Entry 4CQY (X-ray diffraction, 2.05 A resolution); this record covers chains A and D of the 6 polymer chains in the assembly.

[Chain A]
Name: Haemagglutinin HA1
Organism: Influenza A virus (A/TURKEY/TURKEY/1/2005(H5N1))
Notes: fragment: ha1 of trypsin released ectodomain, residues 17-342
UniProtKB: Q207Z6 (Q207Z6_9INFA); aligned to UniProt positions 17-341 over residues 1-325 (the alignment contains insertions or deletions, so no single offset holds)
Amino-acid sequence (327 residues; each row starts with the number of its first residue; numbers below 1 keep their minus sign (Asp-1 is residue -1)):
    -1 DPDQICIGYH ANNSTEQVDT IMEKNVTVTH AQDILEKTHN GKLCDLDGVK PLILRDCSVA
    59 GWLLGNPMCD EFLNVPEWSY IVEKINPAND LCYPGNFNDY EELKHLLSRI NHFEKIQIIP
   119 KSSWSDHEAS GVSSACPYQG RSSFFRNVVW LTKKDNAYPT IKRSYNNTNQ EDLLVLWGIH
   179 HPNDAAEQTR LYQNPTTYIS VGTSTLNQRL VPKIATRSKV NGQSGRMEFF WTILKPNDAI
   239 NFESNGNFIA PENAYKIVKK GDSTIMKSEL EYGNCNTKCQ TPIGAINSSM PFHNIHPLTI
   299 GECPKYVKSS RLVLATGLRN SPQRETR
Unresolved in the structure: 323-325
Sequence notes: expression tag (-1 to 0); engineered mutation Thr150 (Ile167 in Q207Z6); conflict Arg322 (Gly339 in Q207Z6), Thr324 (Arg341 in Q207Z6)
Cystine bridges: Cys42-Cys273, Cys55-Cys67, Cys90-Cys134, Cys277-Cys301
Covalently attached groups: N-acetylglucosamine (NAG) linked to Asn11, Asn23, Asn164

[Chain D]
Name: Haemagglutinin HA2
Organism: Influenza A virus (A/TURKEY/TURKEY/1/2005(H5N1))
Notes: fragment: ha2 of trypsin released ectodomain, residues 347-512
UniProtKB: Q207Z6 (Q207Z6_9INFA); residues 1-166 here correspond to UniProt positions 347-512 (UniProt number = residue number + 346)
Amino-acid sequence (166 residues; numbered 1 to 166; the number before each row is that of its first residue):
     1 GLFGAIAGFI EGGWQGMVDG WYGYHHSNEQ GSGYAADKES TQKAIDGVTN KVNSIIDKMN
    61 TQFEAVGREF NNLERRIENL NKKMEDGFLD VWTYNAELLV LMENERTLDF HDSNVKNLYD
   121 KVRLQLRDNA KELGNGCFEF YHRCDNECME SVRNGTYDYP QYSEEA
Unresolved in the structure: 164-166
Cystine bridges: Cys144-Cys148

[Interface between chain A and chain D]
Contacting residue pairs - 9 pairs, chain A then chain D:
  Ile19(A) with Asn50(D); Lys51(D); Ser54(D), hydrogen bond (backbone-side chain); Glu103(D)
  Met20(A) with Gly47(D); Asn50(D), hydrogen bond (backbone-side chain); Lys51(D); Phe110(D), hydrophobic
  Lys22(A) with Ser54(D), hydrogen bond
Interface residues without a listed pair, chain A (4 interface residues in all): Glu21

[In short]
Chain A and chain D form an interface of 4 and 6 residues respectively; the contacts include 3 hydrogen bonds.
Polar pairs include Ile19(A)-Ser54(D), Met20(A)-Asn50(D) and Lys22(A)-Ser54(D). N-acetylglucosamine is
covalently linked to Asn11(A), Asn23(A) and Asn164(A).
Here chain A is Haemagglutinin HA1 and chain D is Haemagglutinin HA2, both from Influenza A virus
(A/TURKEY/TURKEY/1/2005(H5N1)). Entry 4CQY (H5 (tyTy) Del133/Ile155Thr Mutant Haemagglutinin in Complex with
Avian Receptor Analogue LSTa) was determined by X-ray diffraction together with 4CQP, 4CQQ, 4CQR, 4CQS, 4CQU,
4CQV and 5 further entries from the same study.
